PDB entry 9F6E | electron microscopy, 3.74 A resolution | chains A and C of the 6 polymer chains in the assembly

== Chain A ==
Name: DNA polymerase epsilon catalytic subunit A
Source organism: Homo sapiens
Notes: EC 2.7.7.7, 3.1.11.-
Reference sequence: Q07864 (DPOE1_HUMAN); numbering as in UniProt (aligned over 1-1200)
Chain sequence (1200 residues; each row starts with the number of its first residue):
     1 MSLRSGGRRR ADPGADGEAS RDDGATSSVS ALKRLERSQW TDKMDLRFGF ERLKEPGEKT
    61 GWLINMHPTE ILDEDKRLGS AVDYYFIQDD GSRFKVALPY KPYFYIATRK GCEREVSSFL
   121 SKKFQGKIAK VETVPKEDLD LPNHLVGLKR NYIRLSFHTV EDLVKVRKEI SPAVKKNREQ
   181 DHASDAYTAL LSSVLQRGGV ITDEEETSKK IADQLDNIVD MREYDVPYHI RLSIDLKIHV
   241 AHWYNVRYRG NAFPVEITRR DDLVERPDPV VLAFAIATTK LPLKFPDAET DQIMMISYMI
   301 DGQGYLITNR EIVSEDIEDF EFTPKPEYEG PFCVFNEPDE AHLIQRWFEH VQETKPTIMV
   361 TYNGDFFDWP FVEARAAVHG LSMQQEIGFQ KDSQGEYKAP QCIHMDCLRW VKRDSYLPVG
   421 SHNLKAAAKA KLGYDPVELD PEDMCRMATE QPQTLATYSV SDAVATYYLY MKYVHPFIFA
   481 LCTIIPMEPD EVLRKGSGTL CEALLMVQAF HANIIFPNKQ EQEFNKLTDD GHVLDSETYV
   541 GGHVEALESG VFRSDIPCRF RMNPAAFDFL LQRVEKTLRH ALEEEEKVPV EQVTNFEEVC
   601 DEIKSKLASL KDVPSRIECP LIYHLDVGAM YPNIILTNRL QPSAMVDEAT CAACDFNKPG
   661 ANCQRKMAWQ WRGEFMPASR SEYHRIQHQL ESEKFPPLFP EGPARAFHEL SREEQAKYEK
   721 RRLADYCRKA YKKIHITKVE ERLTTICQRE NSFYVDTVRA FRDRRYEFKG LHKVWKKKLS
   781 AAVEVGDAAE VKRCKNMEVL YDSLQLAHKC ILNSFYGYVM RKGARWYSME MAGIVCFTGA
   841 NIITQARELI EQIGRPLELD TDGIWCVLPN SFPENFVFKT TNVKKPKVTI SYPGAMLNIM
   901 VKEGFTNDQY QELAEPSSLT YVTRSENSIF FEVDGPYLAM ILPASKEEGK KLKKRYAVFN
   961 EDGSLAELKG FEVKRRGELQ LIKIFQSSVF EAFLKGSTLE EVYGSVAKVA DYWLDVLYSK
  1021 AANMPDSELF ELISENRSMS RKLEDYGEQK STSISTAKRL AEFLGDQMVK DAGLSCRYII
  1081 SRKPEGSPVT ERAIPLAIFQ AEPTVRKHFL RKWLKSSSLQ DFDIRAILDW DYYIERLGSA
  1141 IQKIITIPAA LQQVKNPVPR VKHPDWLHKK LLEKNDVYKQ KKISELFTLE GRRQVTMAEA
Unresolved in the structure: 1-26, 182-212, 1198-1200
Differences from the reference sequence: engineered mutation Ala-275 (Asp in Q07864), Ala-277 (Glu in Q07864)
Bound ions: 4Fe-4S cluster Fe: Cys-651, Cys-654, Cys-663, Cys-747
Small-molecule neighbours:
  - 2',3'-dideoxyadenosine triphosphate (DDS): Tyr-416, Asp-626, Val-627, Gly-628, Ala-629, Met-630, Tyr-631, Pro-632, Arg-765, Lys-769, Lys-809, Asn-813, Tyr-816, Asp-862
  - 4Fe-4S cluster (SF4): Val-646, Thr-650, Cys-651, Cys-654, Phe-656, Asn-657, Cys-663, Gln-664, Cys-747, Arg-749
Swiss-Prot annotation at these positions:
  - modified residue: Ser-1184 (Phosphoserine)
Reported in the primary citation:
  - binding site for 2',3'-dideoxyadenosine triphosphate: Arg-765, Lys-769, Asn-813

== Chain C ==
Name: Proliferating cell nuclear antigen
Source organism: Homo sapiens
Reference sequence: P12004 (PCNA_HUMAN); residues 1-261 here = UniProt positions 1-261
Chain sequence (261 residues; numbered 1 to 261; the number before each row is that of its first residue):
     1 MFEARLVQGS ILKKVLEALK DLINEACWDI SSSGVNLQSM DSSHVSLVQL TLRSEGFDTY
    61 RCDRNLAMGV NLTSMSKILK CAGNEDIITL RAEDNADTLA LVFEAPNQEK VSDYEMKLMD
   121 LDVEQLGIPE QEYSCVVKMP SGEFARICRD LSHIGDAVVI SCAKDGVKFS ASGELGNGNI
   181 KLSQTSNVDK EEEAVTIEMN EPVQLTFALR YLNFFTKATP LSSTVTLSMS ADVPLVVEYK
   241 IADMGHLKYY LAPKIEDEEG S
Unresolved in the structure: 259-261
Swiss-Prot annotation at these positions:
  - DNA-binding region: Arg-61 to Lys-80
  - modified residue: Lys-14 (N6-acetyllysine), Lys-77 (N6-acetyllysine), Lys-80 (N6-acetyllysine), Tyr-211 (Phosphotyrosine), Lys-248 (N6-acetyllysine)
  - cross-link (Glycyl lysine isopeptide (Lys-Gly)): Lys-164 (interchain with G-Cter in SUMO2), Lys-254 (interchain with G-Cter in SUMO2)

== Interface between chain A and chain C ==
Residue-residue contacts - 14 pairs, chain A then chain C:
  Ser-679(A) / Asp-257(C)
  Ser-681(A) / Ile-255(C)
  Ser-681(A) / Asp-257(C)  hydrogen bond
  Glu-682(A) / Lys-254(C)  salt bridge
  Arg-685(A) / His-44(C)  hydrogen bond (side chain-backbone)
  Arg-685(A) / Val-45(C)
  Arg-685(A) / Ala-252(C)
  Arg-685(A) / Ile-255(C)
  Arg-722(A) / His-44(C)  hydrogen bond
  Tyr-726(A) / Tyr-211(C)
  Lys-729(A) / Asp-21(C)
  Lys-729(A) / Arg-210(C)
  Lys-729(A) / Tyr-211(C)
  Tyr-731(A) / Lys-254(C)  hydrogen bond
Other interface residues (no listed pair), chain A (11 interface residues in all): Gln-689, Ala-730, Lys-732
Other interface residues (no listed pair), chain C (11 interface residues in all): Asp-41, Phe-214

== In short ==
The chain A/chain C interface involves 11 residues from each chain, with 4 hydrogen bonds and 1 salt bridge.
Among the polar pairs are Glu-682(A)/Lys-254(C), Ser-681(A)/Asp-257(C) and Arg-685(A)/His-44(C). Chain A binds
4Fe-4S cluster and 2',3'-dideoxyadenosine triphosphate. From the paper: a binding site for
2',3'-dideoxyadenosine triphosphate at Arg-765(A), Lys-769(A) and Asn-813(A).
Chain A is DNA polymerase epsilon catalytic subunit A and chain C is Proliferating cell nuclear antigen, both
from Homo sapiens; the structure, Human DNA polymerase epsilon bound to DNA and PCNA (ajar conformation), was
determined by electron microscopy (same publication as 9F6D, 9F6F, 9F6I, 9F6J, 9F6K and 9F6L).
